3MV5 - chains A and C; structure by X-ray diffraction, 2.47 A resolution.

== Chain A ==
Name: v-akt murine thymoma viral oncogene homolog 1 (AKT1)
From: Homo sapiens
Notes: EC 2.7.11.1; fragment: Kinase Domain
Reference sequence: B2RAM5 (B2RAM5_HUMAN); residues 144-480 here = UniProt positions 144-480
Amino-acid sequence (342 residues; numbered 139 to 480; the number before each row is that of its first residue):
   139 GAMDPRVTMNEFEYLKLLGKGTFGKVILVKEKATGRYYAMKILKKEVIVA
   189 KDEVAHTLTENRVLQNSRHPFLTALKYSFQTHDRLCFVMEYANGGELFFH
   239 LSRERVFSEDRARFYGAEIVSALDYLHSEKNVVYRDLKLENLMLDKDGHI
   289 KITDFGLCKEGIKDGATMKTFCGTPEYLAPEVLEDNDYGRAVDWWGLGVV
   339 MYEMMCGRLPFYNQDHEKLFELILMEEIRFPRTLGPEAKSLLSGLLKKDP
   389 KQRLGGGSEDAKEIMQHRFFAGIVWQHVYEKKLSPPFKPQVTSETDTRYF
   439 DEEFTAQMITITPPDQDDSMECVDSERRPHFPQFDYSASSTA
Unresolved in the structure: 139-143, 448-465, 478-480
Modified residues: T308 (phosphothreonine; TPO)
Differences from the reference sequence: expression tag (139-143); engineered mutation D473 (Ser in B2RAM5)
Ion coordination: Mn2+ near E314 (its only coordinating residue here)
Small-molecule neighbours: XFE ((3R)-1-(5-methyl-7H-pyrrolo[2,3-d]pyrimidin-4-yl)pyrrolidin-3-amine): L156, G157, V164, A177, T211, M227, E228, Y229, A230, E234, E278, M281, T291, D292, F438

== Chain C ==
Name: GSK3-beta peptide
Notes: fragment: 10 residue peptide from GSK3-b (Residues 3-12)
Amino-acid sequence (10 residues; numbered 1 to 10; the number before each row is that of its first residue):
     1 GRPRTTSFAE

== How chain A and chain C interact ==
Residue-residue contacts (31):
  H194(A) with A9(C)
  E234(A) with R4(C), salt bridge
  F236(A) with R2(C); R4(C)
  S240(A) with G1(C)
  D274(A) with S7(C), hydrogen bond
  K276(A) with T5(C), hydrogen bond; T6(C); S7(C), hydrogen bond
  L277(A) with R2(C)
  E278(A) with R2(C), salt bridge; R4(C); T5(C), hydrogen bond
  L295(A) with S7(C); F8(C)
  F309(A) with F8(C); A9(C); E10(C), hydrogen bond (backbone-backbone)
  C310(A) with F8(C); A9(C), hydrophobic
  G311(A) with S7(C); F8(C), hydrogen bond (backbone-backbone)
  T312(A) with T5(C); T6(C); S7(C), hydrogen bond
  P313(A) with T6(C); F8(C)
  E314(A) with T5(C)
  Y315(A) with R2(C), hydrogen bond
  E341(A) with R2(C), salt bridge
  L347(A) with R2(C)
Also at the interface, not in a pair above, chain A (21 interface residues in all): T308, L316, Y350
Also at the interface, not in a pair above, chain C (10 interface residues in all): P3

== Summary ==
21 residues of chain A face 10 of chain C across their interface; the contacts include 8 hydrogen bonds and 3
salt bridges. Polar contacts include E234(A)-R4(C), E278(A)-R2(C) and E341(A)-R2(C). Ligands of chain A:
compound XFE.
Chain A is v-akt murine thymoma viral oncogene homolog 1 (AKT1) (Homo sapiens) and chain C is GSK3-beta
peptide; the structure, Crystal structure of Akt-1-inhibitor complexes, was determined by X-ray diffraction
(same publication as 3MVH).
